PDB entry 7Q1R | X-ray diffraction, 1.08 A resolution | chains A and B

Chain A:
Molecule: apCC-Di
Amino-acid sequence (32 residues; numbered 0 to 31; the number before each row is that of its first residue; numbering starts at 0):
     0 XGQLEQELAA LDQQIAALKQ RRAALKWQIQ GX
Unresolved in the structure: 0
Modified residues: ACE (acetyl group) at position 0; NH2 (amino group) at position 31

Chain B:
Molecule: apCC-Di
Amino-acid sequence (32 residues; each row starts with the number of its first residue):
   101 XGQLEQELAA LDQQIAALKQ RRAALKWQIQ GX
Modified residues: ACE (acetyl group) at position 101; NH2 (amino group) at position 132

Chain A / chain B interface:
Contacting residue pairs (32; chain A residue first):
  Leu3(A) with Leu125(B); Gln128(B); Ile129(B), hydrophobic
  Glu4(A) with Ile129(B)
  Glu6(A) with Leu125(B)
  Leu7(A) with Arg122(B); Leu125(B); Ile129(B), hydrophobic
  Leu10(A) with Leu118(B), hydrophobic; Arg121(B); Arg122(B)
  Asp11(A) with Arg122(B), salt bridge
  Gln13(A) with Gln114(B); Leu118(B)
  Ile14(A) with Leu118(B), hydrophobic; Arg122(B)
  Leu17(A) with Leu111(B), hydrophobic; Gln114(B); Ile115(B), hydrophobic; Leu118(B), hydrophobic
  Arg21(A) with Leu108(B); Leu111(B); Asp112(B), salt bridge; Ile115(B)
  Leu24(A) with Leu104(B); Glu107(B); Leu108(B); Leu111(B), hydrophobic
  Lys25(A) with Leu108(B)
  Gln27(A) with Leu104(B)
  Ile28(A) with Leu104(B), hydrophobic; Glu105(B)
Other interface residues (no listed pair), chain A (16 interface residues in all): Lys18, Arg20
Other interface residues (no listed pair), chain B (16 interface residues in all): Lys119, Lys126

Summary:
Chain A and chain B each contribute 16 residues to their interface, with 2 salt bridges. Among the polar pairs
are Asp11(A)-Arg122(B) and Arg21(A)-Asp112(B).
Chain A and chain B are both apCC-Di; the structure, A de novo designed homo-dimeric antiparallel coiled coil
apCC-Di, was determined by X-ray diffraction, deposited together with 7Q1Q, 7Q1S and 7Q1T.
